8Z0L - chains D and L of the 12 polymer chains in the assembly; structure by electron microscopy, 2.57 A resolution.

# Chain D
Molecule: type I-F CRISPR-associated protein Csy3
From: Selenomonas sp
Amino-acid sequence (325 residues; numbered 11 to 335; the number before each row is that of its first residue):
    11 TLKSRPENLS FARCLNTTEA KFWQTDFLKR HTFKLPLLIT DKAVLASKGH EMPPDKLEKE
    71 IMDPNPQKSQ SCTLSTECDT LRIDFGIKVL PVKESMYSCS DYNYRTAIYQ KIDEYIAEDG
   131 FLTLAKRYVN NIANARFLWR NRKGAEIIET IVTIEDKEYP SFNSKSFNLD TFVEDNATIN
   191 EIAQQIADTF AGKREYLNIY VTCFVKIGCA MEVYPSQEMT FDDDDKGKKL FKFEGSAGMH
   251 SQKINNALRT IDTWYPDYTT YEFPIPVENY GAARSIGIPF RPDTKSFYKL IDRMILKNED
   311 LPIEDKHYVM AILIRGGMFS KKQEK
Disordered / not traced: 232-233, 334-335

# Chain L
Molecule: 69-nt RNA strand
From: Selenomonas sp
Sequence (69 nucleotides; numbered 20 to 88; the number before each row is that of its first residue):
    20 GUUUAGAAGG AUUGCCGUCA GGAAAUUAGG UGCGCUUAGC AGUGUACCGC CGGAUAGGCG
    80 GUUUAGAAG
Disordered / not traced: 20, 73-74, 81-88

# Chain D / chain L interface
Pairs across the interface (40):
  Ser20(D) - A43(L)  base contact
  Phe21(D) - A43(L)  hydrogen bond to the sugar
  Ala22(D) - A43(L)  phosphate contact
  Ala22(D) - A44(L)  phosphate contact
  Arg23(D) - A44(L)  salt bridge to the phosphate
  Arg23(D) - U45(L)  salt bridge to the phosphate
  Val54(D) - G51(L)  sugar contact
  Leu55(D) - G51(L)  hydrogen bond to the sugar
  Leu55(D) - C52(L)  sugar contact
  Leu55(D) - G53(L)  base contact
  Ala56(D) - G51(L)  base contact
  Asn75(D) - G51(L)  base contact
  Gln77(D) - G51(L)  base contact
  Tyr107(D) - G40(L)  hydrogen bond to the base
  Tyr107(D) - A42(L)  sugar contact
  Trp149(D) - U46(L)  base contact
  Arg150(D) - G49(L)  sugar contact
  Arg150(D) - U50(L)  salt bridge to the phosphate
  Ser226(D) - A47(L)  phosphate contact
  Ser226(D) - G48(L)  phosphate contact
  Gln227(D) - A47(L)  hydrogen bond to the sugar
  Gln227(D) - G48(L)  phosphate contact
  Gln227(D) - G49(L)  phosphate contact
  Glu228(D) - A47(L)  base contact
  Met229(D) - A47(L)  base contact
  Thr230(D) - A47(L)  base contact
  His250(D) - A47(L)  phosphate contact
  Gln252(D) - U45(L)  sugar contact
  Gln252(D) - U46(L)  sugar contact
  Gln252(D) - A47(L)  hydrogen bond to the phosphate
  Lys253(D) - U46(L)  hydrogen bond to the base
  Lys253(D) - G48(L)  salt bridge to the phosphate
  Asn256(D) - U46(L)  base contact
  Arg259(D) - U46(L)  salt bridge to the phosphate
  Arg284(D) - U46(L)  hydrogen bond to the sugar
  Arg325(D) - A44(L)  hydrogen bond to the sugar
  Gly327(D) - A43(L)  sugar contact
  Gly327(D) - A44(L)  sugar contact
  Met328(D) - A43(L)  base contact
  Met328(D) - A44(L)  base contact
Other interface residues (no listed pair), chain D (31 interface residues in all): Ala53, Ser57, Pro74, Ser285, Gly326

# Overview
31 residues of chain D and 13 residues of chain L are in contact; the contacts include 8 hydrogen bonds and 5
salt bridges. Polar pairs include Tyr107(D)-G40(L), Lys253(D)-U46(L) and Phe21(D)-A43(L).
Here chain D is type I-F CRISPR-associated protein Csy3 and chain L is a 69-nt RNA strand, both from
Selenomonas sp. Entry 8Z0L (Cryo-EM structure of Cas8-HNH system at partial R-loop state) was determined by
electron microscopy (same publication as 8Z0K, 8ZDY and 8ZNR).
